PDB entry 7X7Z | X-ray diffraction, 2.90 A resolution | chains A and C

Chain A (and C):
Name: PloI4
Source organism: Micromonospora sp
Notes: chain C of this document is another copy of the same molecule, construct and numbering; everything in this record applies to it too
Chain sequence (145 residues; each row starts with the number of its first residue):
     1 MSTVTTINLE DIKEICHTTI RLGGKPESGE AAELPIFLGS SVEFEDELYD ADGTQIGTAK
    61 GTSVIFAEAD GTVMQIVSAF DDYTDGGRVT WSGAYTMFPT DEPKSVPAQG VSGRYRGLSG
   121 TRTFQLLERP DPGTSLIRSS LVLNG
Disordered / not traced: 1-2 (chain C: fully traced)

Interface between chain A and chain C:
Pairs across the interface (78; chain A residue first):
  Arg21(A) - Ala67(C)  hydrogen bond (side chain-backbone)
  Arg21(A) - Glu68(C)  salt bridge
  Arg21(A) - Ala69(C)
  Leu22(A) - Pro35(C)
  Leu22(A) - Phe37(C)
  Gly23(A) - Phe37(C)
  Gly24(A) - Phe37(C)
  Glu30(A) - Phe98(C)
  Ala31(A) - Val73(C)  hydrophobic
  Ala31(A) - Phe98(C)  hydrophobic
  Leu34(A) - Phe98(C)  hydrophobic
  Pro35(A) - Leu22(C)
  Ile36(A) - Ser40(C)
  Ile36(A) - Ile65(C)  hydrophobic
  Phe37(A) - Leu22(C)
  Phe37(A) - Gly23(C)
  Phe37(A) - Gly24(C)
  Phe37(A) - Leu38(C)
  Phe37(A) - Gly39(C)
  Phe37(A) - Ser40(C)  hydrogen bond (backbone-side chain)
  Phe37(A) - Ile65(C)
  Leu38(A) - Phe37(C)
  Leu38(A) - Ile65(C)
  Leu38(A) - Phe66(C)
  Leu38(A) - Ala67(C)  hydrophobic
  Leu38(A) - Val73(C)  hydrophobic
  Gly39(A) - Phe37(C)
  Gly39(A) - Gly39(C)
  Gly39(A) - Ile65(C)  hydrogen bond (backbone-backbone)
  Gly39(A) - Phe66(C)
  Ser40(A) - Ile36(C)
  Ser40(A) - Phe37(C)  hydrogen bond (side chain-backbone)
  Ser41(A) - Phe66(C)
  Ser41(A) - Ala67(C)
  Glu43(A) - Glu68(C)
  Thr62(A) - Ile76(C)
  Val64(A) - Val64(C)  hydrophobic
  Val64(A) - Ile65(C)
  Val64(A) - Phe66(C)  hydrophobic
  Val64(A) - Ile76(C)  hydrophobic
  Ile65(A) - Phe37(C)
  Ile65(A) - Leu38(C)
  Ile65(A) - Gly39(C)  hydrogen bond (backbone-backbone)
  Ile65(A) - Val64(C)
  Phe66(A) - Leu38(C)
  Phe66(A) - Gly39(C)
  Phe66(A) - Ser41(C)
  Phe66(A) - Val64(C)  hydrophobic
  Ala67(A) - Arg21(C)  hydrogen bond (backbone-side chain)
  Ala67(A) - Leu38(C)  hydrophobic
  Glu68(A) - Arg21(C)
  Glu68(A) - Glu43(C)
  Ala69(A) - Arg21(C)
  Val73(A) - Ala31(C)  hydrophobic
  Val73(A) - Leu38(C)  hydrophobic
  Ile76(A) - Thr62(C)
  Ile76(A) - Val64(C)  hydrophobic
  Ile76(A) - Ile76(C)  hydrophobic
  Ile76(A) - Ser78(C)
  Ser78(A) - Ile76(C)
  Ser78(A) - Ser92(C)  hydrogen bond
  Ser78(A) - Gly93(C)  hydrogen bond (side chain-backbone)
  Thr90(A) - Gln109(C)
  Ser92(A) - Ser78(C)  hydrogen bond
  Ser92(A) - Ser92(C)  hydrogen bond
  Gly93(A) - Ser78(C)  hydrogen bond (backbone-side chain)
  Met97(A) - Ile36(C)  hydrophobic
  Phe98(A) - Glu30(C)
  Phe98(A) - Ala31(C)  hydrophobic
  Phe98(A) - Leu34(C)  hydrophobic
  Gln109(A) - Thr90(C)
  Gln109(A) - Gln109(C)
  Gln109(A) - Val111(C)
  Val111(A) - Gln109(C)
  Arg116(A) - Gly117(C)
  Gly117(A) - Arg116(C)
  Gly117(A) - Gly117(C)
  Ser119(A) - Val111(C)
Also at the interface, not in a pair above, chain A (36 interface residues in all): Val77
Also at the interface, not in a pair above, chain C (35 interface residues in all): Val77, Met97

Summary:
36 residues of chain A and 35 residues of chain C are in contact; the contacts include 11 hydrogen bonds and 1
salt bridge. Among the polar pairs are Arg21(A)-Glu68(C), Arg21(A)-Ala67(C) and Phe37(A)-Ser40(C).
Chain A and chain C are both PloI4 (Micromonospora sp); the structure, The crystal structure of 2+2/4+2
cyclase PloI4, was determined by X-ray diffraction, deposited together with 7X80, 7X81 and 7X86.
